8DAQ - chains B and F of the 8 polymer chains in the assembly; structure by electron microscopy, 4.35 A resolution (low resolution: residue-level contacts below are approximate; hydrogen-bond / salt-bridge calls are withheld).

[Chain B (and F)]
Molecule: E2 envelope glycoprotein
Organism: Western equine encephalitis virus
Notes: chain F of this document is another copy of the same molecule, construct and numbering; everything in this record applies to it too
UniProt: Q1W679 (Q1W679_WEEV); residues 5-419 here correspond to UniProt positions 321-735 (UniProt number = residue number + 316)
Chain sequence (415 residues; each row starts with the number of its first residue):
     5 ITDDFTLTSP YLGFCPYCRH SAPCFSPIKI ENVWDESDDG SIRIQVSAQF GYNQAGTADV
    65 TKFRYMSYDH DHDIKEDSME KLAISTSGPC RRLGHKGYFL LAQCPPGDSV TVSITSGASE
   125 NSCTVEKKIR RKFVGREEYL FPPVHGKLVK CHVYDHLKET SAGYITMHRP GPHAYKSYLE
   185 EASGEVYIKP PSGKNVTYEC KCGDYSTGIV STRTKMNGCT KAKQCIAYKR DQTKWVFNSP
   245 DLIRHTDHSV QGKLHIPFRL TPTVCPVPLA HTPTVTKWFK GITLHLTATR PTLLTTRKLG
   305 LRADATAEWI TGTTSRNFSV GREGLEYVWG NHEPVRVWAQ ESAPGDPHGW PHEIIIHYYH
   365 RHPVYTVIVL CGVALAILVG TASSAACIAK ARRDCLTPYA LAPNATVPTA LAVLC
Disulfide bonds: Cys19-Cys127, Cys22-Cys28, Cys94-Cys108, Cys155-Cys269, Cys204-Cys229, Cys206-Cys223
Covalent attachments: N-acetylglucosamine (NAG) linked to Asn199

[How chain B and chain F interact]
Residue-residue contacts (10; chain B residue first):
  Arg95(B) - Tyr21(F)
  Arg95(B) - Cys22(F)
  Arg95(B) - Arg23(F)
  Arg95(B) - His24(F)
  Arg95(B) - Ser25(F)
  Leu144(B) - Asp112(F)
  Leu144(B) - Glu130(F)
  Phe145(B) - Ser113(F)
  Phe145(B) - Glu130(F)
  Val148(B) - Phe18(F)
Also at the interface, not in a pair above, chain B (5 interface residues in all): Gln107

[Overview]
Chain B and chain F form an interface of 5 and 9 residues respectively. N-acetylglucosamine is covalently
linked to Asn199(B).
Both chains are E2 envelope glycoprotein (Western equine encephalitis virus). Entry 8DAQ (CryoEM structure of
Western equine encephalitis virus VLP) was determined by electron microscopy together with 8DAN and 8SQN from
the same study.
